1JIG - chains B and D of the 4 polymer chains in the assembly; structure by X-ray diffraction, 1.46 A resolution.

# Chain B (and D)
Name: Dlp-2
Source organism: Bacillus anthracis
Notes: chain D of this document is another copy of the same molecule, construct and numbering; everything in this record applies to it too
UniProtKB: Q8RPQ1 (Q8RPQ1_BACAN); residues 2-147 here = UniProt positions 2-147
Amino-acid sequence (146 residues; row label = number of the first residue in the row):
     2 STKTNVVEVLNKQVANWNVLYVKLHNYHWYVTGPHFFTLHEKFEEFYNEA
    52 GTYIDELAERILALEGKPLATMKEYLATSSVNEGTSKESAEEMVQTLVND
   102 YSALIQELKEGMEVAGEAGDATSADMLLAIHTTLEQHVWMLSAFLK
Ion coordination: Fe ion site 1: His-29 (shared with 2 residues of chain A); Fe ion site 2: Asp-56, Glu-60 (shared with 1 residue of chain A)

# How chain B and chain D interact
Contacting residue pairs - 14 pairs, chain B then chain D:
  Glu-60(B) / Gln-137(D)
  Glu-60(B) / Trp-140(D)
  Arg-61(B) / Thr-133(D)  hydrogen bond (side chain-backbone)
  Arg-61(B) / Glu-136(D)
  Arg-61(B) / Gln-137(D)  hydrogen bond
  Leu-63(B) / Trp-140(D)
  Ala-64(B) / Glu-136(D)
  Ala-64(B) / Gln-137(D)
  Ala-64(B) / Trp-140(D)  hydrophobic
  Ala-122(B) / Met-113(D)  hydrophobic
  Ala-122(B) / Leu-129(D)  hydrophobic
  Thr-123(B) / Leu-129(D)
  Thr-123(B) / His-132(D)
  Thr-123(B) / Thr-133(D)
Interface residues without a listed pair, chain B (7 interface residues in all): Asp-126
Interface residues without a listed pair, chain D (8 interface residues in all): Thr-134

# Summary
Chain B and chain D form an interface of 7 and 8 residues respectively, with 2 hydrogen bonds. Among the polar
pairs are Arg-61(B)/Thr-133(D) and Arg-61(B)/Gln-137(D). Asp-56(B) and Glu-60(B) form the Fe ion site 2.
Chain B and chain D are both Dlp-2 (Bacillus anthracis); the structure, Dlp-2 from Bacillus anthracis, was
determined by X-ray diffraction, deposited together with 1JI5.
